PDB entry 8DSH | X-ray diffraction, 2.20 A resolution | chains A and B

[Chain A (and B)]
Molecule: Nicotinamide phosphoribosyltransferase
From: Homo sapiens
Notes: EC 2.4.2.12; chain B of this document is another copy of the same molecule, construct and numbering; everything in this record applies to it too
UniProt: P43490 (NAMPT_HUMAN); residue numbers follow UniProt; this construct covers 1-491
Chain sequence (499 residues; numbered 1 to 499; the number before each row is that of its first residue):
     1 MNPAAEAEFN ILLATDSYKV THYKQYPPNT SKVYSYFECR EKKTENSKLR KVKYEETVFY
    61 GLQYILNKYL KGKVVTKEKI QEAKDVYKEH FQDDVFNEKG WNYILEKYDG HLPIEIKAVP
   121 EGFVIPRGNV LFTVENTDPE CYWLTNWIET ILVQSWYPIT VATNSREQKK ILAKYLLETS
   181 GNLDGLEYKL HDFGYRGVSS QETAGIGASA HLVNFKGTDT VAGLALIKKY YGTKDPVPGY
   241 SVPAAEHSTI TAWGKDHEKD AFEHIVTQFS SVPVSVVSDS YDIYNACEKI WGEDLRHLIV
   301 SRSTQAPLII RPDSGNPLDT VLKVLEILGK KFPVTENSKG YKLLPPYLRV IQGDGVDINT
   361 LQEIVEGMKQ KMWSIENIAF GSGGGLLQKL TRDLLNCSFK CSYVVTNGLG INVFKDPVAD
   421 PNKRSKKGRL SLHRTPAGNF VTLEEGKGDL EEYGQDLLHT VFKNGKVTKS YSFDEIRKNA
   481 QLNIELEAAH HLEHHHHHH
Not modelled in the structure: 1-7, 43-52, 488-499 (chain B: 1-7, 43-52, 491-499)
Differences from the reference sequence: expression tag (492-499)
Residues lining bound ligands:
  - phosphomethylphosphonic acid adenosyl ester (A12), molecule 1: Tyr-18, Arg-40, Arg-392, Ser-398, Phe-399, Lys-400
  - phosphomethylphosphonic acid adenosyl ester (A12), molecule 2: Phe-193, Arg-196, Ala-244, Ala-245, Arg-311, Asp-313, Ile-351, Gly-353, Gly-381, Ser-382, Gly-383, Gly-384
  - quercitrin (QCT; 2-(3,4-dihydroxyphenyl)-5,7-dihydroxy-4-oxo-4H-chromen-3-yl 6-deoxy-alpha-L-mannopyranoside): Tyr-188, Lys-189, His-191, Phe-193, Asp-219, Tyr-240, Ser-241, Val-242, Ala-244, Pro-273, Ser-275, Pro-307, Ile-309, Arg-349, Val-350, Ile-351, Glu-376, Asn-377, Ile-378, Ala-379
From the paper describing this entry:
  - binding site for phosphomethylphosphonic acid adenosyl ester: Phe-193, Arg-311
  - binding site for quercitrin: Lys-189, Pro-307, Ile-309
  - catalytic residues: His-247 (citing earlier work)

[How chain A and chain B interact]
Pairs across the interface (211):
  Phe-9(A) with Gln-201(B)
  Leu-13(A) with Tyr-195(B); Val-221(B)
  Ala-14(A) with Tyr-195(B)
  Thr-15(A) with Tyr-195(B); Asp-219(B); Val-221(B)
  Asp-16(A) with Tyr-195(B); Arg-196(B), salt bridge; Asp-219(B)
  Ser-17(A) with Thr-218(B); Asp-219(B), hydrogen bond (backbone-backbone); Val-221(B); Ser-241(B)
  Tyr-18(A) with Arg-196(B), hydrogen bond; Asp-219(B), hydrogen bond (backbone-side chain); Ala-244(B); Glu-246(B)
  Lys-19(A) with Arg-196(B); Glu-246(B), salt bridge
  Thr-21(A) with Pro-243(B); Ala-244(B); Phe-269(B)
  His-22(A) with Ala-244(B), hydrogen bond (side chain-backbone); Glu-246(B), salt bridge; Thr-249(B)
  Lys-24(A) with His-264(B), hydrogen bond (backbone-side chain); Gln-268(B); Phe-269(B)
  Gln-25(A) with Ala-244(B), hydrogen bond (side chain-backbone); Ala-245(B); Thr-249(B), hydrogen bond; Trp-253(B), hydrogen bond (backbone-side chain); His-264(B); Ile-265(B); Phe-269(B)
  Tyr-26(A) with Ser-248(B), hydrogen bond; Thr-249(B); Ala-252(B), hydrophobic; Trp-253(B)
  Pro-27(A) with Ala-252(B); Trp-253(B), hydrophobic
  Pro-28(A) with Trp-253(B)
  Tyr-69(A) with Gln-201(B)
  Tyr-87(A) with Val-221(B)
  Glu-89(A) with Pro-236(B); Val-237(B); Tyr-240(B)
  His-90(A) with Thr-218(B); Leu-224(B); Gly-239(B), hydrogen bond (side chain-backbone); Tyr-240(B); Ser-241(B), hydrogen bond (backbone-backbone)
  Phe-91(A) with Ser-241(B); Val-242(B)
  Asn-146(A) with Glu-246(B), hydrogen bond; Ser-248(B), hydrogen bond
  Glu-149(A) with Arg-196(B), salt bridge; Glu-246(B)
  Thr-150(A) with Tyr-195(B); Arg-196(B)
  Ile-151(A) with Gln-201(B)
  Val-153(A) with Arg-196(B)
  Gln-154(A) with Tyr-195(B), hydrogen bond (side chain-backbone); Val-198(B); Ser-200(B); Gln-201(B), hydrogen bond
  Trp-156(A) with Arg-196(B), hydrogen bond (side chain-backbone); Gly-197(B), hydrogen bond (side chain-backbone); Val-198(B), hydrogen bond (side chain-backbone); Gln-388(B)
  Tyr-157(A) with Ser-199(B)
  Tyr-195(A) with Leu-13(B); Ala-14(B); Thr-15(B); Asp-16(B); Thr-150(B); Gln-154(B), hydrogen bond (backbone-side chain)
  Arg-196(A) with Asp-16(B), salt bridge; Tyr-18(B), hydrogen bond; Lys-19(B); Glu-149(B), salt bridge; Thr-150(B); Val-153(B); Gln-154(B); Trp-156(B); Arg-392(B)
  Gly-197(A) with Trp-156(B), hydrogen bond (backbone-side chain); Arg-392(B)
  Val-198(A) with Gln-154(B); Trp-156(B), hydrogen bond (backbone-side chain)
  Ser-199(A) with Tyr-157(B); Ser-199(B), hydrogen bond; Thr-203(B), hydrogen bond
  Ser-200(A) with Gln-154(B); Ser-200(B), hydrogen bond; Glu-202(B); Thr-203(B), hydrogen bond; Ile-206(B)
  Gln-201(A) with Phe-9(B); Tyr-69(B); Ile-151(B); Gln-154(B), hydrogen bond; Glu-202(B), hydrogen bond (backbone-side chain)
  Glu-202(A) with Ser-200(B); Gln-201(B), hydrogen bond (side chain-backbone); Glu-202(B), hydrogen bond (side chain-backbone)
  Thr-203(A) with Ser-199(B), hydrogen bond; Ser-200(B), hydrogen bond; Thr-203(B), hydrogen bond
  Ile-206(A) with Ser-200(B)
  Thr-218(A) with Ser-17(B); His-90(B), hydrogen bond (backbone-side chain)
  Asp-219(A) with Thr-15(B); Asp-16(B); Ser-17(B), hydrogen bond (backbone-backbone); Tyr-18(B), hydrogen bond (side chain-backbone)
  Val-221(A) with Leu-13(B); Thr-15(B); Ser-17(B); Tyr-87(B)
  Leu-224(A) with Val-86(B), hydrophobic; His-90(B)
  Pro-236(A) with Glu-89(B)
  Val-237(A) with Glu-89(B)
  Gly-239(A) with His-90(B), hydrogen bond (backbone-side chain)
  Tyr-240(A) with Glu-89(B); His-90(B); Gln-92(B)
  Ser-241(A) with Ser-17(B); His-90(B), hydrogen bond (backbone-backbone); Phe-91(B)
  Val-242(A) with Phe-91(B)
  Ala-244(A) with Tyr-18(B); Thr-21(B); His-22(B), hydrogen bond (backbone-side chain); Gln-25(B), hydrogen bond (backbone-side chain)
  Ala-245(A) with Tyr-18(B); Gln-25(B)
  Glu-246(A) with Tyr-18(B); Lys-19(B), salt bridge; His-22(B), salt bridge; Asn-146(B), hydrogen bond; Glu-149(B)
  His-247(A) with Lys-415(B), hydrogen bond
  Ser-248(A) with Tyr-26(B), hydrogen bond; Asn-146(B), hydrogen bond; Cys-401(B)
  Thr-249(A) with His-22(B); Gln-25(B), hydrogen bond; Tyr-26(B)
  Thr-251(A) with Val-413(B); Phe-414(B)
  Ala-252(A) with Tyr-26(B), hydrophobic; Pro-27(B); Val-404(B); Val-413(B), hydrophobic
  Trp-253(A) with Gln-25(B), hydrogen bond (side chain-backbone); Tyr-26(B); Pro-27(B); Pro-28(B)
  His-264(A) with Lys-24(B), hydrogen bond (side chain-backbone); Gln-25(B); Tyr-26(B)
  Ile-265(A) with Gln-25(B)
  Gln-268(A) with Lys-24(B)
  Phe-269(A) with Thr-21(B); Gln-25(B)
  Val-272(A) with Asp-93(B)
  Asp-279(A) with Pro-417(B)
  Ser-280(A) with Lys-415(B); Asp-416(B), hydrogen bond (backbone-backbone); Pro-417(B)
  Tyr-281(A) with Phe-414(B); Asp-416(B); Pro-417(B); Val-418(B), hydrogen bond (backbone-backbone)
  Asp-282(A) with Val-418(B)
  Asp-313(A) with Lys-423(B), hydrogen bond (backbone-side chain)
  Ser-314(A) with Pro-417(B)
  Gly-315(A) with Ala-419(B)
  Asp-354(A) with Lys-423(B), salt bridge
  Gln-388(A) with Trp-156(B); Gln-388(B), hydrogen bond (side chain-backbone); Leu-390(B), hydrogen bond (side chain-backbone)
  Lys-389(A) with Thr-391(B)
  Leu-390(A) with Gln-388(B), hydrogen bond (backbone-side chain)
  Thr-391(A) with Lys-389(B)
  Arg-392(A) with Arg-196(B)
  Cys-401(A) with Ser-248(B)
  Val-404(A) with Ala-252(B)
  Ile-411(A) with Ala-252(B); Gly-254(B)
  Val-413(A) with Thr-251(B); Ala-252(B), hydrophobic
  Phe-414(A) with Thr-251(B); Tyr-281(B)
  Lys-415(A) with His-247(B), hydrogen bond; Ser-280(B)
  Asp-416(A) with Ser-280(B), hydrogen bond (backbone-backbone); Tyr-281(B)
  Pro-417(A) with Asp-279(B); Ser-280(B); Tyr-281(B); Ser-314(B)
  Val-418(A) with Tyr-281(B), hydrogen bond (backbone-backbone); Asp-282(B)
  Ala-419(A) with Gly-315(B)
  Lys-423(A) with Asp-313(B), hydrogen bond (side chain-backbone); Ser-314(B); Asp-354(B), salt bridge
Also at the interface, not in a pair above, chain A (96 interface residues in all): Val-86, Gln-92, Asp-93, Val-95, Phe-193, Ala-204, Ala-222, Pro-243, Lys-255, Ile-283
Also at the interface, not in a pair above, chain B (98 interface residues in all): Val-95, Phe-193, Ala-204, Thr-220, Ala-222, Lys-255, Val-272, Ile-283, Asp-420

[Summary]
96 residues of chain A and 98 residues of chain B are in contact; the contacts include 57 hydrogen bonds and
10 salt bridges. Polar contacts include Asp-16(A)/Arg-196(B), Lys-19(A)/Glu-246(B) and His-22(A)/Glu-246(B).
From the paper: the catalytic residue His-247(A); a binding site for quercitrin at Lys-189(A), Pro-307(A) and
Ile-309(A).
Both chains are Nicotinamide phosphoribosyltransferase (Homo sapiens). Entry 8DSH (Human NAMPT in complex with
quercitrin and AMPcP) was determined by X-ray diffraction together with 8DSC, 8DSD, 8DSE, 8DSI and 8DTJ from
the same study.
